4M1U - chains A and F of the 6 polymer chains in the assembly; structure by X-ray diffraction, 1.56 A resolution.

[Chain A]
Name: Shiga toxin 2 A-subunit
Source organism: Escherichia coli O157:H7
Notes: EC 3.2.2.22; fragment: Stx2 subunit A (unp entries 230-319)
UniProtKB: Q7DI68 (Q7DI68_ECO57); residues 1-297 here correspond to UniProt positions 23-319 (UniProt number = residue number + 22)
Amino-acid sequence (297 residues; numbered 1 to 297; the number before each row is that of its first residue):
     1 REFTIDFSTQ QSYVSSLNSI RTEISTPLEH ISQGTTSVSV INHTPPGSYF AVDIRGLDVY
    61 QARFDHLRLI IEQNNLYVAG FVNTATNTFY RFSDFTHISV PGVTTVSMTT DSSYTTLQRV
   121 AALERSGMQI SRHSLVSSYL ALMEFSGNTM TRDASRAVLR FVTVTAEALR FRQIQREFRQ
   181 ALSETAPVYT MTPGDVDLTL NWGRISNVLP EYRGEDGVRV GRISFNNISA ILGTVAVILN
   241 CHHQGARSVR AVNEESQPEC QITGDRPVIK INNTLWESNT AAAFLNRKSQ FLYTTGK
Disordered / not traced: 243-258
Disulfide bonds: Cys241-Cys260

[Chain F]
Name: Shiga toxin 2 B subunit
Source organism: Escherichia coli
Notes: fragment: Stx2 subunit B (unp entries 20-89)
UniProtKB: Q7DJJ2 (Q7DJJ2_ECOLX); residues 1-70 here correspond to UniProt positions 20-89 (UniProt number = residue number + 19)
Amino-acid sequence (70 residues; numbered 1 to 70; the number before each row is that of its first residue):
     1 ADCAKGKIEF SKYNEDDTFT VKVDGKEYWT SRWNLQPLLQ SAQLTGMTVT IKSSTCESGS
    61 GFAEVQFNND
Disulfide bonds: Cys3-Cys56
What the authors report for this chain:
  - binding site for 2-acetamido-2-deoxy-alpha-D-galactopyranose: Lys12, Asn14, Glu15, Thr20, Glu27, Trp29, Ser31, Arg32, Phe62, Ala63
  - binding site for methyl beta-D-galactopyranoside: Glu15, Asp16, Trp29, Ser53, Ser54, Thr55, Gly59, Gly61
  - specificity-determining residues: Glu15 (proposed by the authors, not directly observed)

[Chain A / chain F interface]
Pairs across the interface (19; chain A residue first):
  Ile271(A) with Thr45(F)
  Asn272(A) with Thr45(F), hydrogen bond (side chain-backbone); Gly46(F); Met47(F); Asn69(F), hydrogen bond; Asp70(F), hydrogen bond (side chain-backbone)
  Trp276(A) with Leu44(F)
  Phe284(A) with Ser41(F); Leu44(F), hydrophobic; Thr45(F)
  Leu285(A) with Ser41(F)
  Ser289(A) with Asn34(F), hydrogen bond
  Gln290(A) with Trp33(F); Asn34(F); Gln36(F), hydrogen bond; Pro37(F)
  Phe291(A) with Trp33(F), hydrophobic; Asn34(F), hydrogen bond (backbone-side chain)
  Thr294(A) with Trp33(F)
Other interface residues (no listed pair), chain A (10 interface residues in all): Asn273

[In short]
10 residues of chain A and 11 residues of chain F are in contact; the contacts include 6 hydrogen bonds. Among
the polar pairs are Asn272(A)-Thr45(F), Asn272(A)-Asn69(F) and Asn272(A)-Asp70(F). The paper reports a binding
site for 2-acetamido-2-deoxy-alpha-D-galactopyranose at Lys12(F), Asn14(F) and Glu15(F) among others; a
binding site for methyl beta-D-galactopyranoside at Glu15(F), Asp16(F) and Trp29(F) among others.
Chain A is Shiga toxin 2 A-subunit (Escherichia coli O157:H7) and chain F is Shiga toxin 2 B subunit
(Escherichia coli); the structure, The crystal structure of Stx2 and a disaccharide ligand, was determined by
X-ray diffraction.
